Entry 4LXV (X-ray diffraction, 3.00 A resolution); this record covers chains B and D of the 6 polymer chains in the assembly.

Chain B (and D):
Molecule: Hemagglutinin
From: Influenza A virus
Notes: fragment: hemagglutinin ha2; chain D of this document is another copy of the same molecule, construct and numbering; everything in this record applies to it too
UniProtKB: J7MFR5 (J7MFR5_9INFA); residues 1-174 here correspond to UniProt positions 345-518 (UniProt number = residue number + 344)
Amino-acid sequence (182 residues; each row starts with the number of its first residue):
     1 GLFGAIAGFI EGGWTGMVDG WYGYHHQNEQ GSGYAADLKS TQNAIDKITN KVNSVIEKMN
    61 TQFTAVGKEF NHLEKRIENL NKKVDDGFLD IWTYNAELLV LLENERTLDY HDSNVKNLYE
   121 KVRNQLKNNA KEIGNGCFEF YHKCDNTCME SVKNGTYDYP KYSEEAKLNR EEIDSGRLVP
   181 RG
Disordered / not traced: 1, 173-182
Construct notes: expression tag (175-182)
Cystine bridges: C144-C148

How chain B and chain D interact:
Pairs across the interface - 40 pairs, chain B then chain D:
  L2(B) - F3(D)
  L2(B) - S113(D)  hydrogen bond (backbone-side chain)
  L2(B) - N117(D)
  F3(B) - F3(D)  hydrophobic
  G4(B) - N117(D)
  R76(B) - K68(D)
  R76(B) - E69(D)  hydrogen bond (side chain-backbone)
  R76(B) - F70(D)
  R76(B) - E74(D)  salt bridge
  I77(B) - I77(D)  hydrophobic
  N79(B) - K68(D)
  L80(B) - K68(D)
  L80(B) - N81(D)
  K82(B) - F63(D)
  K83(B) - V66(D)  hydrogen bond (side chain-backbone)
  K83(B) - N81(D)  hydrogen bond
  K83(B) - D85(D)  salt bridge
  K83(B) - F88(D)
  V84(B) - V84(D)  hydrophobic
  V84(B) - F88(D)
  D86(B) - Q62(D)
  G87(B) - F88(D)
  F88(B) - F88(D)  hydrophobic
  L89(B) - Q62(D)
  D90(B) - N60(D)  hydrogen bond
  D90(B) - Q62(D)
  D90(B) - W92(D)
  I91(B) - F88(D)  hydrophobic
  I91(B) - W92(D)  hydrophobic
  Y94(B) - V55(D)  hydrogen bond (side chain-backbone)
  Y94(B) - K58(D)
  Y94(B) - M59(D)  hydrophobic
  Y94(B) - W92(D)  hydrophobic
  Y94(B) - L99(D)
  N95(B) - N95(D)
  E97(B) - K58(D)  salt bridge
  L101(B) - S54(D)
  L102(B) - E103(D)
  E105(B) - R106(D)
  R106(B) - R106(D)
Interface residues without a listed pair, chain B (26 interface residues in all): T93, L98, I133
Interface residues without a listed pair, chain D (30 interface residues in all): T61, N71, L80, I91, K127

Overview:
26 residues of chain B face 30 of chain D across their interface, with 6 hydrogen bonds and 3 salt bridges.
Polar pairs include R76(B)-E74(D), K83(B)-D85(D) and E97(B)-K58(D).
Both chains are Hemagglutinin (Influenza A virus). Entry 4LXV (Crystal Structure of the Hemagglutinin from a
H1N1pdm A/WASHINGTON/5/2011 virus) was determined by X-ray diffraction.
